PDB entry 5C08 | X-ray diffraction, 2.33 A resolution | chains A and D of the 5 polymer chains in the assembly

# Chain A
Molecule: HLA class I histocompatibility antigen, A-2 alpha chain
Source organism: Homo sapiens
UniProtKB: P01892 (1A02_HUMAN); residues 1-276 here correspond to UniProt positions 25-300 (UniProt number = residue number + 24)
Sequence (276 residues; numbered 1 to 276; the number before each row is that of its first residue):
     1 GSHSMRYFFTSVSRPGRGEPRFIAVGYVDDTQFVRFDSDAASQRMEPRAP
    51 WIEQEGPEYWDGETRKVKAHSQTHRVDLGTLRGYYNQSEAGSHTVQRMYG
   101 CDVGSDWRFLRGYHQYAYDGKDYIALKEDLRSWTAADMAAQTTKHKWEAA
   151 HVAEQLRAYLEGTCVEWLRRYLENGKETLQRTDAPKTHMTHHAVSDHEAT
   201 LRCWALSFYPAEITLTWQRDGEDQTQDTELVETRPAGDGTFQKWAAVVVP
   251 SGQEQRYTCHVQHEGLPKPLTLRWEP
Disulfide bonds: Cys-101/Cys-164, Cys-203/Cys-259

# Chain D
Molecule: 1E6 TCR Alpha Chain
Source organism: Homo sapiens
Sequence (191 residues; each row starts with the number of its first residue):
     2 AEVEQDPGPLSVPEGAIVSLNCTYSNSAFQYFMWYRQYSRKGPELLMYTY
    52 SSGNKEDGRFTAQVDKSSKYISLFIRDSQPSDSATYLCAMRGDSSYKLIF
   102 GSGTRLLVRPDIQNPDPAVYQLRDSKSSDKSVCLFTDFDSQTNVSQSKDS
   152 DVYITDKCVLDMRSMDFKSNSAVAWSNKSDFACANAFNNSI
Not modelled in the structure: 2, 192
Disulfide bonds: Cys-23/Cys-89, Cys-134/Cys-184

# How chain A and chain D interact
Contacting residue pairs (6; chain A residue first):
  Glu-58(A) / Asn-27(D)  hydrogen bond
  Gly-62(A) / Ser-95(D)
  Arg-65(A) / Ser-95(D)
  Lys-66(A) / Asp-94(D)
  Lys-66(A) / Ser-95(D)
  Ala-158(A) / Tyr-51(D)
Also at the interface, not in a pair above, chain A (6 interface residues in all): Thr-163
Also at the interface, not in a pair above, chain D (6 interface residues in all): Gln-31, Ser-96

# Summary
Chain A and chain D each contribute 6 residues to their interface; the contacts include 1 hydrogen bond. The
hydrogen-bonded pair is Glu-58(A)/Asn-27(D).
Chain A is HLA class I histocompatibility antigen, A-2 alpha chain and chain D is 1E6 TCR Alpha Chain, both
from Homo sapiens; the structure, 1E6 TCR in Complex with HLA-A0e carrying RQWGPDPAAV, was determined by X-ray
diffraction together with 5C07, 5C09, 5C0A, 5C0B, 5C0C, 5C0D and 6 further entries from the same study.
